2O3R - chain A; structure by X-ray diffraction, 1.75 A resolution.

Chain A:
Protein: ADP-ribosyl cyclase 1
Organism: Homo sapiens
Notes: EC 3.2.2.5; fragment: Extracellular domain, residues 45-300
UniProtKB: P28907 (CD38_HUMAN); numbering as in UniProt (aligned over 45-300)
Chain sequence (262 residues; numbered 39 to 300; the number before each row is that of its first residue):
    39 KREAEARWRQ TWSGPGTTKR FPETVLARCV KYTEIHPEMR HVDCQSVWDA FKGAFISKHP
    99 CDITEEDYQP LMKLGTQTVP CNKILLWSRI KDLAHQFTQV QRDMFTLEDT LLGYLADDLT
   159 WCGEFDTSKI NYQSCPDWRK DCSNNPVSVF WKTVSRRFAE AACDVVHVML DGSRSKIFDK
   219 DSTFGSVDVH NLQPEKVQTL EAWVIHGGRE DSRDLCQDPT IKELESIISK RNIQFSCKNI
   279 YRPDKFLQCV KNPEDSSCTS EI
Not modelled in the structure: 39-44, 297-300
Differences from the reference sequence: cloning artifact (39-44); engineered mutation T49 (Gln in P28907), D100 (Asn in P28907), D164 (Asn in P28907), D209 (Asn in P28907), D219 (Asn in P28907), D226 (Glu in P28907)
Cystine bridges: C67-C82, C99-C180, C119-C201, C160-C173, C254-C275, C287-C296
Ligand contacts: cyclic adenosine diphosphate-ribose (CXR): W125, R127, K129, L145, E146, D155, D156, L157, T158, V185, W189, S193, S220, T221

In short:
Ligands of chain A: cyclic adenosine diphosphate-ribose.
Chain A is ADP-ribosyl cyclase 1 (Homo sapiens); the structure, Structural Basis for Formation and Hydrolysis
of Calcium Messenger Cyclic ADP-ribose by Human CD38, was determined by X-ray diffraction (same publication as
2O3T, 2O3U, 2O3Q and 2O3S).
